5BMV - chains B and F of the 6 polymer chains in the assembly; structure by X-ray diffraction, 2.50 A resolution.

== Chain B ==
Protein: Tubulin beta chain
From: Sus scrofa
UniProt: P02554 (TBB_PIG); the author numbering skips numbers that UniProt does not, so the offset changes along the chain: 1-42 = UniProt 1-42; 45-360 = UniProt 43-358; 369-455 = UniProt 359-445
Amino-acid sequence (445 residues; row label = number of the first residue in the row; note: 10 numbers in that range are skipped by the numbering (no residue carries them; nothing is unmodelled there)):
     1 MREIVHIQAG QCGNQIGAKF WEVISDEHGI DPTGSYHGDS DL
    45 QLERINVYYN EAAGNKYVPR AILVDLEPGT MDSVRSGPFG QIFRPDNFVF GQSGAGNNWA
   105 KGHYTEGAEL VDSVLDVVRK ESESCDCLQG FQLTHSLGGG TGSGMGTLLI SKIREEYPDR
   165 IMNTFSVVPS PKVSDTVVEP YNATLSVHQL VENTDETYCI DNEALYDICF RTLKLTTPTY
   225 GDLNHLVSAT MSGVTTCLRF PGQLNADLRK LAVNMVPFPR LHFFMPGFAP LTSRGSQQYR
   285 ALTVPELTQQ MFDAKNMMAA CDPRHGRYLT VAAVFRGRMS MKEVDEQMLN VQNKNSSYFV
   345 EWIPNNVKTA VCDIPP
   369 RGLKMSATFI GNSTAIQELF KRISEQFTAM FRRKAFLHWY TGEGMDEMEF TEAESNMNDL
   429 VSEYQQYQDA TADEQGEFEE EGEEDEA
Disordered / not traced: 279, 439-455
Curated features (UniProtKB/Swiss-Prot):
  - motif: M1 to I4 (MREI motif)
  - binding site (GTP): Q11, E71, S140, G144, T145, G146, N206, N228
  - binding site (Mg(2+)): E71
  - modified residue: S40 (Phosphoserine), K60 (N6-acetyllysine), S174 (Phosphoserine), T287 (Phosphothreonine), T292 (Phosphothreonine), R320 (Omega-N-methylarginine), E448 (5-glutamyl polyglutamate)
  - cross-link (Glycyl lysine isopeptide (Lys-Gly)): K60 (interchain with G-Cter in ubiquitin), K326 (interchain with G-Cter in ubiquitin)
Bound ions: Ca2+ near E113 (its only coordinating residue here)
Small-molecule neighbours:
  - GDP (guanosine-5'-diphosphate): G10, Q11, C12, Q15, I16, D69, N101, S140, G142, G143, G144, T145, G146, S147, V171, P173, V177, S178, E183, N206, L209, Y224, L227, N228
  - vinblastine (VLB; (2alpha,2'beta,3beta,4alpha,5beta)-vincaleukoblastine): P175, K176, V177, S178, D179, Y210, F214, T220, T221, P222, T223, Y224, L227
Reported in the primary citation:
  - binding site for vinblastine: D179

== Chain F ==
Protein: Uncharacterized protein
From: Gallus gallus
UniProt: E1BQ43 (E1BQ43_CHICK); residue numbers follow UniProt; this construct covers 1-378
Amino-acid sequence (384 residues; each row starts with the number of its first residue):
     1 MYTFVVRDEN SSVYAEVSRL LLATGQWKRL RKDNPRFNLM LGERNRLPFG RLGHEPGLVQ
    61 LVNYYRGADK LCRKASLVKL IKTSPELSES CTWFPESYVI YPTNLKTPVA PAQNGIRHLI
   121 NNTRTDEREV FLAAYNRRRE GREGNVWIAK SSAGAKGEGI LISSEASELL DFIDEQGQVH
   181 VIQKYLEKPL LLEPGHRKFD IRSWVLVDHL YNIYLYREGV LRTSSEPYNS ANFQDKTCHL
   241 TNHCIQKEYS KNYGRYEEGN EMFFEEFNQY LMDALNTTLE NSILLQIKHI IRSCLMCIEP
   301 AISTKHLHYQ SFQLFGFDFM VDEELKVWLI EVNGAPACAQ KLYAELCQGI VDVAISSVFP
   361 LADTGQKTSQ PTSIFIKLHH HHHH
Disordered / not traced: 105-124, 151-158, 250-251, 364-371
Sequence notes: expression tag (379-384)
Small-molecule neighbours: AMP-PCP (ACP; phosphomethylphosphonic acid adenylate ester): K74, P95, I148, Q183, K184, Y185, L186, K198, D200, R202, R222, H239, L240, T241, N242, D318, M320, I330, E331, N333

== How chain B and chain F interact ==
Residue-residue contacts (12):
  L333(B) - R36(F)
  L333(B) - P56(F)
  L333(B) - G57(F)
  Q336(B) - R36(F)
  N337(B) - R36(F)  hydrogen bond
  N337(B) - P56(F)
  N337(B) - G57(F)
  N337(B) - L58(F)
  K338(B) - M1(F)
  S340(B) - L30(F)
  S340(B) - N34(F)  hydrogen bond
  S341(B) - K28(F)
Interface residues without a listed pair, chain B (8 interface residues in all): E345, N349
Interface residues without a listed pair, chain F (12 interface residues in all): T3, R31, D33, E55

== Overview ==
8 residues of chain B face 12 of chain F across their interface, with 2 hydrogen bonds. Polar contacts include
N337(B)-R36(F) and S340(B)-N34(F). Ligands of chain B: GDP and vinblastine. Chain F binds AMP-PCP. The paper
reports a binding site for vinblastine at D179(B).
Chain B is Tubulin beta chain (Sus scrofa) and chain F is Uncharacterized protein (Gallus gallus); the
structure, CRYSTAL STRUCTURE OF TUBULIN-STATHMIN-TTL-Vinblastine COMPLEX, was determined by X-ray diffraction
(same publication as 4ZHQ, 4ZI7 and 4ZOL).
